3AZK - chains F and I of the 10 polymer chains in the assembly; structure by X-ray diffraction, 3.20 A resolution.

# Chain F
Name: Histone H4
Organism: Homo sapiens
UniProtKB: P62805 (H4_HUMAN); residues 0-102 here correspond to UniProt positions 1-103 (UniProt number = residue number + 1)
Chain sequence (106 residues; each row starts with the number of its first residue; numbers below 1 keep their minus sign (Gly-3 is residue -3)):
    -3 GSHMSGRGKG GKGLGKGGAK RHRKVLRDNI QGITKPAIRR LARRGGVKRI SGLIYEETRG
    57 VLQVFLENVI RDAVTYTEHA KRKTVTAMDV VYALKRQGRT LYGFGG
Disordered / not traced: -3 to 18
Sequence notes: expression tag (-3 to -1); engineered mutation Gln59 (Lys60 in P62805)
Swiss-Prot annotation at these positions:
  - DNA-binding region: Lys16 to Lys20
  - modified residue: Ser1 (N-acetylserine), Arg3 (Asymmetric dimethylarginine), Lys5 (N6-(2-hydroxyisobutyryl)lysine), Lys8 (N6-(2-hydroxyisobutyryl)lysine), Lys12 (N6-(2-hydroxyisobutyryl)lysine), Lys16 (N6-(2-hydroxyisobutyryl)lysine), Lys20 (N6,N6,N6-trimethyllysine), Lys31 (N6-(2-hydroxyisobutyryl)lysine), Lys44 (N6-(2-hydroxyisobutyryl)lysine), Ser47 (Phosphoserine), Tyr51 (Phosphotyrosine), Lys77 (N6-(2-hydroxyisobutyryl)lysine), Lys79 (N6-(2-hydroxyisobutyryl)lysine), Thr80 (Phosphothreonine), Tyr88 (Phosphotyrosine), Lys91 (N6-(2-hydroxyisobutyryl)lysine)
  - cross-link (Glycyl lysine isopeptide (Lys-Gly)): Lys12 (interchain with G-Cter in SUMO2), Lys20 (interchain with G-Cter in SUMO2), Lys31 (interchain with G-Cter in SUMO2), Lys79 (interchain with G-Cter in SUMO2), Lys91 (interchain with G-Cter in SUMO2)

# Chain I
Molecule: 146-nt DNA strand
Sequence (146 nucleotides; numbered 1 to 146; the number before each row is that of its first residue):
     1 ATCAATATCC ACCTGCAGAT TCTACCAAAA GTGTATTTGG AAACTGCTCC ATCAAAAGGC
    61 ATGTTCAGCT GAATTCAGCT GAACATGCCT TTTGATGGAG CAGTTTCCAA ATACACTTTT
   121 GGTAGAATCT GCAGGTGGAT ATTGAT
Disordered / not traced: 146
Metal / ion sites: Mn2+ site 1 near DG100 (its only coordinating residue here); Mn2+ site 2 near DG121 (its only coordinating residue here); Mn2+ site 3 near DA133 (its only coordinating residue here)

# Chain F / chain I interface
Pairs across the interface (12):
  Arg45(F) with DC79(I), base contact; DT80(I), hydrogen bond to the sugar; DG81(I), phosphate contact
  Ile46(F) with DT80(I), sugar contact; DG81(I), hydrogen bond to the phosphate
  Ser47(F) with DT80(I), phosphate contact
  Gly48(F) with DT80(I), hydrogen bond to the phosphate
  Arg78(F) with DC101(I), sugar contact
  Lys79(F) with DG100(I), salt bridge to the phosphate; DC101(I), hydrogen bond to the phosphate
  Thr80(F) with DG100(I), phosphate contact; DC101(I), hydrogen bond to the phosphate
Also at the interface, not in a pair above, chain F (10 interface residues in all): Arg39, Lys44, Lys77
Also at the interface, not in a pair above, chain I (6 interface residues in all): DA82

# Overview
10 residues of chain F face 6 of chain I across their interface, with 5 hydrogen bonds and 1 salt bridge.
Polar pairs include Arg45(F)-DT80(I), Ile46(F)-DG81(I) and Gly48(F)-DT80(I). From UniProt: a DNA-binding
region on chain F.
Chain F is Histone H4 (Homo sapiens) and chain I is a 146-nt DNA strand; the structure, Crystal Structure of
Human Nucleosome Core Particle Containing H4K59Q mutation, was determined by X-ray diffraction, deposited
together with 3AYW, 3AZE, 3AZF, 3AZG, 3AZH, 3AZJ and 3 further entries.
